4INR - chains O and U of the 28 polymer chains in the assembly; structure by X-ray diffraction, 2.70 A resolution.

# Chain O
Protein: Proteasome component Y7
Source organism: Saccharomyces cerevisiae
Notes: EC 3.4.25.1
Reference sequence: P23639 (PSA2_YEAST); residues 1-250 here = UniProt positions 1-250
Chain sequence (250 residues; row label = number of the first residue in the row):
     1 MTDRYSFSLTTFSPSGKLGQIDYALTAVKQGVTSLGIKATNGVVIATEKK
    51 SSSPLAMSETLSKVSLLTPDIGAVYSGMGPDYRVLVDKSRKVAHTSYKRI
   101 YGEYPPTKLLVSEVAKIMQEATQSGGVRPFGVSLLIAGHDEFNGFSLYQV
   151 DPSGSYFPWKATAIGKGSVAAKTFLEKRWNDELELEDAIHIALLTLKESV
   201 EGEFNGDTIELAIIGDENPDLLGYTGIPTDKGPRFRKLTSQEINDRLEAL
Curated features (UniProtKB/Swiss-Prot):
  - cross-link: Lys108 (Glycyl lysine isopeptide (Lys-Gly) (interchain with G-Cter in ubiquitin))

# Chain U
Protein: Proteasome component C7-alpha
Source organism: Saccharomyces cerevisiae
Notes: EC 3.4.25.1
Reference sequence: P21243 (PSA6_YEAST); residues -8 to 243 here correspond to UniProt positions 1-252 (UniProt number = residue number + 9)
Chain sequence (252 residues; numbered -8 to 243; the number before each row is that of its first residue; numbers below 1 keep their minus sign (Met-8 is residue -8)):
    -8 MSGAAAASAAGYDRHITIFSPEGRLYQVEYAFKATNQTNINSLAVRGKDC
    42 TVVISQKKVPDKLLDPTTVSYIFCISRTIGMVVNGPIPDARNAALRAKAE
    92 AAEFRYKYGYDMPCDVLAKRMANLSQIYTQRAYMRPLGVILTFVSVDEEL
   142 GPSIYKTDPAGYYVGYKATATGPKQQEITTNLENHFKKSKIDHINEESWE
   192 KVVEFAITHMIDALGTEFSKNDLEVGVATKDKFFTLSAENIEERLVAIAE
   242 QD
Unresolved in the structure: -8 to 0

# Interface between chain O and chain U
Residue-residue contacts (68):
  Asp3(O) - Arg122(U)  salt bridge
  Asp3(O) - Tyr124(U)
  Tyr5(O) - Ile7(U)
  Tyr5(O) - Ala123(U)  hydrophobic
  Tyr5(O) - Tyr124(U)  hydrophobic
  Leu9(O) - Ile7(U)  hydrophobic
  Leu9(O) - Ile9(U)  hydrophobic
  Leu9(O) - Ala123(U)  hydrophobic
  Gln20(O) - Ile9(U)
  Gln20(O) - Phe10(U)  hydrogen bond (side chain-backbone)
  Tyr23(O) - Phe10(U)
  Tyr23(O) - Ser11(U)
  Tyr23(O) - Pro12(U)  hydrophobic
  Tyr23(O) - Gly14(U)
  Ala24(O) - Phe10(U)  hydrophobic
  Thr26(O) - Glu13(U)
  Ala27(O) - Gly14(U)
  Gln30(O) - Glu13(U)
  Ser52(O) - Tyr153(U)
  Pro54(O) - Lys158(U)
  Pro54(O) - Glu174(U)
  Leu55(O) - Tyr157(U)
  Leu55(O) - Lys158(U)  hydrogen bond (backbone-backbone)
  Leu55(O) - Ala159(U)
  Leu55(O) - Thr170(U)
  Leu55(O) - Leu173(U)  hydrophobic
  Leu55(O) - Glu174(U)
  Leu55(O) - Phe177(U)  hydrophobic
  Ala56(O) - Gly156(U)
  Ala56(O) - Tyr157(U)  hydrophobic
  Met57(O) - Arg37(U)
  Met57(O) - Val155(U)
  Met57(O) - Gly156(U)  hydrogen bond (backbone-backbone)
  Met57(O) - Tyr157(U)
  Met57(O) - Lys158(U)
  Thr60(O) - Tyr146(U)
  Thr60(O) - Val155(U)
  Thr60(O) - Gly156(U)  hydrogen bond (side chain-backbone)
  Leu61(O) - Tyr153(U)  hydrophobic
  Leu61(O) - Val155(U)  hydrophobic
  Met78(O) - Phe10(U)  hydrophobic
  Met78(O) - Leu16(U)  hydrophobic
  Pro80(O) - Gln117(U)
  Pro80(O) - Ala151(U)
  Pro80(O) - Gly152(U)
  Pro80(O) - Tyr153(U)
  Asp81(O) - Gln117(U)
  Arg83(O) - Ala113(U)  hydrogen bond (side chain-backbone)
  Arg83(O) - Asn114(U)
  Arg83(O) - Gly152(U)  hydrogen bond (side chain-backbone)
  Arg83(O) - Tyr154(U)
  Val84(O) - Asn114(U)
  Val84(O) - Gln117(U)
  Asp87(O) - Lys110(U)  salt bridge
  Asp87(O) - Asn114(U)
  Gly125(O) - Arg122(U)
  Gly126(O) - Arg122(U)
  Gly126(O) - Ala123(U)  hydrogen bond (backbone-backbone)
  Val127(O) - Gln121(U)
  Val127(O) - Arg122(U)
  Arg128(O) - Thr8(U)
  Arg128(O) - Phe10(U)
  Arg128(O) - Leu16(U)
  Arg128(O) - Thr120(U)  hydrogen bond (side chain-backbone)
  Arg128(O) - Gln121(U)  hydrogen bond (backbone-backbone)
  Pro129(O) - Phe10(U)
  Phe130(O) - Gln121(U)
  Gly131(O) - Phe10(U)
Also at the interface, not in a pair above, chain O (32 interface residues in all): Thr2, Ser53, Ala121

# Summary
32 residues of chain O face 33 of chain U across their interface, with 9 hydrogen bonds and 2 salt bridges.
Polar contacts include Asp3(O)-Arg122(U), Asp87(O)-Lys110(U) and Gln20(O)-Phe10(U).
Chain O is Proteasome component Y7 and chain U is Proteasome component C7-alpha, both from Saccharomyces
cerevisiae; the structure, Yeast 20S proteasome in complex with the vinyl sulfone LU102, was determined by
X-ray diffraction (same publication as 4INT and 4INU).
